PDB entry 6QTN | X-ray diffraction, 1.90 A resolution | chains C and E of the 6 polymer chains in the assembly

[Chain C]
Protein: Tubulin alpha-1B chain
Source organism: Bos taurus
UniProt: P81947 (TBA1B_BOVIN); numbering as in UniProt (aligned over 1-451)
Amino-acid sequence (451 residues; each row starts with the number of its first residue):
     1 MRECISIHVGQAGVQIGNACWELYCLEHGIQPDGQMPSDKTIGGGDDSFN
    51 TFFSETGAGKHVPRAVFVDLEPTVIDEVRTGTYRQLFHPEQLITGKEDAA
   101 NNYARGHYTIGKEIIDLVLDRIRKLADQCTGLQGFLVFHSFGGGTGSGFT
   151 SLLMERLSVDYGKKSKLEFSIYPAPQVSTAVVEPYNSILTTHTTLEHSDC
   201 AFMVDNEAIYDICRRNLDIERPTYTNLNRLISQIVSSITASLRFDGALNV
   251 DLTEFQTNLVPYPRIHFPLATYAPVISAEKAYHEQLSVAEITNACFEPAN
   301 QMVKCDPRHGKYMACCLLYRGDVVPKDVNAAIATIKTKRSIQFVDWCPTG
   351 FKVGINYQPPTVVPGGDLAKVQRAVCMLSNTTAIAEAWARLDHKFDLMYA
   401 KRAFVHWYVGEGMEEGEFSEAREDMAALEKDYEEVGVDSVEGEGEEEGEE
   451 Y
Disordered / not traced: 441-451
Metal / ion sites: Ca2+: D39, T41, G44, E55
Residues lining bound ligands: GTP (guanosine-5'-triphosphate): V9, G10, Q11, A12, Q15, I16, D69, D98, A99, A100, N101, S140, G142, G143, G144, T145, G146, I171, P173, V177, S178, T179, E183, N206, Y224, L227, N228, I231

[Chain E]
Protein: Stathmin-4
Source organism: Rattus norvegicus
UniProt: P63043 (STMN4_RAT); residues 5-145 here correspond to UniProt positions 49-189 (UniProt number = residue number + 44)
Amino-acid sequence (143 residues; row label = number of the first residue in the row):
     3 MADMEVIELNKCTSGQSFEVILKPPSFDGVPEFNASLPRRRDPSLEEIQK
    53 KLEAAEERRKYQEAELLKHLAEKREHEREVIQKAIEENNNFIKMAKEKLA
   103 QKMESNKENREAHLAAMLERLQEKDKHAEEVRKNKELKEEASR
Disordered / not traced: 3-5, 29-43
Construct notes: initiating methionine (3); expression tag (4)
Curated features (UniProtKB/Swiss-Prot):
  - modified residue: S46 (Phosphoserine)

[Chain C / chain E interface]
Pairs across the interface (33):
  H107(C) - K104(E)
  H107(C) - M105(E)
  Y108(C) - K104(E)
  Y108(C) - M105(E)  hydrophobic
  Y108(C) - N108(E)
  T109(C) - R112(E)
  K112(C) - M105(E)
  E155(C) - L101(E)
  E155(C) - K104(E)  salt bridge
  R156(C) - L101(E)
  S158(C) - F93(E)
  S158(C) - I94(E)
  V159(C) - I94(E)
  V159(C) - A97(E)  hydrophobic
  V159(C) - K98(E)
  G162(C) - I94(E)
  K163(C) - N90(E)  hydrogen bond (backbone-side chain)
  K163(C) - F93(E)
  T193(C) - K104(E)
  E196(C) - F93(E)
  E196(C) - K100(E)  salt bridge
  H197(C) - F93(E)
  H197(C) - A97(E)
  V409(C) - H115(E)  hydrogen bond (backbone-side chain)
  G410(C) - R112(E)
  E411(C) - N108(E)  hydrogen bond (backbone-side chain)
  E411(C) - R112(E)  salt bridge
  G412(C) - N108(E)  hydrogen bond (backbone-side chain)
  G412(C) - N111(E)  hydrogen bond (backbone-side chain)
  G412(C) - R112(E)
  M413(C) - N108(E)
  E414(C) - S107(E)
  E414(C) - N111(E)  hydrogen bond
Other interface residues (no listed pair), chain C (20 interface residues in all): L152

[Summary]
Chain C and chain E form an interface of 20 and 14 residues respectively, with 6 hydrogen bonds and 3 salt
bridges. Among the polar pairs are E155(C)-K104(E), E196(C)-K100(E) and E411(C)-R112(E). Chain C binds GTP.
D39(C), T41(C), G44(C) and E55(C) form the Ca2+ site.
Here chain C is Tubulin alpha-1B chain (Bos taurus) and chain E is Stathmin-4 (Rattus norvegicus). Entry 6QTN
(Tubulin-cyclostreptin complex) was determined by X-ray diffraction.
